PDB entry 5X51 | X-ray diffraction, 7.00 A resolution (low resolution: residue-level contacts below are approximate; hydrogen-bond / salt-bridge calls are withheld) | chains A and I of the 12 polymer chains in the assembly

# Chain A
Name: DNA-directed RNA polymerase subunit
Organism: Komagataella phaffii (strain GS115 / ATCC 20864)
Notes: EC 2.7.7.6
UniProt: C4R4Y0 (C4R4Y0_KOMPG); residue numbers follow UniProt; this construct covers 1-1743
Chain sequence (1743 residues; row label = number of the first residue in the row):
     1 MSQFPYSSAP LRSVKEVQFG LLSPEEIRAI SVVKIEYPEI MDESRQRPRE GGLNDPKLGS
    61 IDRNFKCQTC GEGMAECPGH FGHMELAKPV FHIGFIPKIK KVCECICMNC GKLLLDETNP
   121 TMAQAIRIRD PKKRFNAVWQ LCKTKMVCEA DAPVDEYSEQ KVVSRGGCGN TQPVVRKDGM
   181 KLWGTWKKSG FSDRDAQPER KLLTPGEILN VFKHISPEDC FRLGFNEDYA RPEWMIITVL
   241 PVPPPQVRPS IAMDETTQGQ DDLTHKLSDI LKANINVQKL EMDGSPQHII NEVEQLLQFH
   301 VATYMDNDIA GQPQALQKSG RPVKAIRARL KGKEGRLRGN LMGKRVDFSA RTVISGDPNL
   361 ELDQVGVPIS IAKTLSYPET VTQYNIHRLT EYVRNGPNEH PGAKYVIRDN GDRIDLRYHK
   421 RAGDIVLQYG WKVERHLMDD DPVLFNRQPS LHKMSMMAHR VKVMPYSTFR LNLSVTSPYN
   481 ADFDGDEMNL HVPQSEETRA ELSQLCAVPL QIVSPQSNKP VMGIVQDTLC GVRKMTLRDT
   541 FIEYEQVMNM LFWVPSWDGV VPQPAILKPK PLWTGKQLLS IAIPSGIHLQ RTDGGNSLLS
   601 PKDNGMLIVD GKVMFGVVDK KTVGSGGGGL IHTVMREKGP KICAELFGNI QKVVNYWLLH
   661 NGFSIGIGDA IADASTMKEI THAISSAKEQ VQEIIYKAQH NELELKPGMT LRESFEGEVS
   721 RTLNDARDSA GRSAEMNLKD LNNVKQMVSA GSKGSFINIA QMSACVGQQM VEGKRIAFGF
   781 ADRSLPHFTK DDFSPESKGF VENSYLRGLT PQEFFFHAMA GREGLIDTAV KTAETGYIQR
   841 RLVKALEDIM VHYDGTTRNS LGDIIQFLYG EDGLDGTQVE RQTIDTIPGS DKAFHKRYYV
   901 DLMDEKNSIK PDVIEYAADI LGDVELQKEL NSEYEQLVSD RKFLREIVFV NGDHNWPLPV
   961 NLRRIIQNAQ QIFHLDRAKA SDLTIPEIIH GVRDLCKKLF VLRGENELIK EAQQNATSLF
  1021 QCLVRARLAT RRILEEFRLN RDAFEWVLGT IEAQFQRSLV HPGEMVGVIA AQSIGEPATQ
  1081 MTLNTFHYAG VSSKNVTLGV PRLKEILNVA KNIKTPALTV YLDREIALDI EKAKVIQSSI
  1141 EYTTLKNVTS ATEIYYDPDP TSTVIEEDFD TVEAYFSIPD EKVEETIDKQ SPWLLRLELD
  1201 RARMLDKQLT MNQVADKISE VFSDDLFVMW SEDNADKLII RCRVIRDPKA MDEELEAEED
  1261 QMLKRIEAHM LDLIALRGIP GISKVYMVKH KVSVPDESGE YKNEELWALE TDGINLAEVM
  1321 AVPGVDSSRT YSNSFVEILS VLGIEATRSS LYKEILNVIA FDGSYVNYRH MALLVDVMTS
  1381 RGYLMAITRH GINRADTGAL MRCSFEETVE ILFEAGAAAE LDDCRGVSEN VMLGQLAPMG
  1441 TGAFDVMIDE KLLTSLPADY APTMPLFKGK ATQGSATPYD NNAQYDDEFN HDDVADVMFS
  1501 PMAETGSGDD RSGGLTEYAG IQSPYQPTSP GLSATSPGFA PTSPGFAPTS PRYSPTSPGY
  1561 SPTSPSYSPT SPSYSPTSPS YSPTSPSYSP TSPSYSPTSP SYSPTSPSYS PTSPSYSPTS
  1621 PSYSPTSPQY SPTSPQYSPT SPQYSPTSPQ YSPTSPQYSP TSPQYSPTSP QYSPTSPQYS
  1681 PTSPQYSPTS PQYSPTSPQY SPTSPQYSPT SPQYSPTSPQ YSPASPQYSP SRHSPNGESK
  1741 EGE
Not modelled in the structure: 1-5, 151-164, 188-194, 204-206, 255-256, 347, 808, 946-947, 1088-1095, 1141, 1179-1189, 1246-1256, 1278-1279, 1398, 1454-1743
Ion coordination: Zn2+ site 1: Cys-70, His-80; Zn2+ site 2: Cys-107, Cys-110, Cys-148

# Chain I
Name: DNA-directed RNA polymerase subunit
Organism: Komagataella phaffii (strain ATCC 76273 / CBS 7435 / CECT 11047 / NRRL Y-11430 / Wegner 21-1)
UniProt: F2QPE6 (F2QPE6_KOMPC); numbering as in UniProt (aligned over 1-115)
Chain sequence (115 residues; each row starts with the number of its first residue):
     1 MASFRFCLEC NNMLYPKEDK ENQRLLYSCR NCDYTELAED PKVYRHELIT NIGETAGIVD
    61 DIGQDPTLPR SDKECPECHS RDCVFFQSQQ RRKDTNMTLF YVCLNCKKTF RDESE
Not modelled in the structure: 1, 49-50
Ion coordination: Zn2+ site 1: Cys-7, Cys-10, Cys-29, Cys-32; Zn2+ site 2: Cys-75, Cys-78, Cys-106

# Interface between chain A and chain I
Pairs across the interface (47):
  Ala-698(A) / Met-97(I)
  Gln-699(A) / Met-97(I)
  Gln-699(A) / Leu-99(I)
  Gln-699(A) / Asp-112(I)
  His-700(A) / Ser-114(I)
  Asn-701(A) / Glu-115(I)
  Thr-710(A) / Lys-93(I)
  Thr-710(A) / Asp-94(I)
  Leu-711(A) / Met-97(I)
  Arg-712(A) / Gln-87(I)
  Arg-712(A) / Thr-95(I)
  Arg-712(A) / Asn-96(I)
  Arg-712(A) / Met-97(I)
  Phe-715(A) / Met-97(I)
  Asp-782(A) / Arg-91(I)
  Arg-783(A) / Thr-67(I)
  Thr-789(A) / Thr-67(I)
  Lys-790(A) / Thr-67(I)
  Lys-790(A) / Leu-68(I)
  Asp-791(A) / Phe-86(I)
  Asp-791(A) / Gln-87(I)
  Thr-1149(A) / Leu-48(I)
  Ser-1150(A) / Glu-47(I)
  Ser-1150(A) / Leu-48(I)
  Ala-1151(A) / Arg-45(I)
  Ala-1151(A) / Glu-47(I)
  Thr-1152(A) / Tyr-44(I)
  Thr-1152(A) / Arg-45(I)
  Thr-1152(A) / His-46(I)
  Glu-1153(A) / Tyr-44(I)
  Glu-1153(A) / Arg-45(I)
  Ile-1154(A) / Val-43(I)
  Ile-1154(A) / Tyr-44(I)
  Tyr-1155(A) / Pro-41(I)
  Tyr-1156(A) / Glu-18(I)
  Tyr-1156(A) / Gln-23(I)
  Tyr-1156(A) / Arg-24(I)
  Tyr-1156(A) / Leu-25(I)
  Tyr-1156(A) / Pro-41(I)
  Val-1164(A) / Pro-41(I)
  Pro-1192(A) / Glu-18(I)
  Trp-1193(A) / Leu-25(I)
  Trp-1193(A) / Val-43(I)
  Glu-1198(A) / Arg-45(I)
  Lys-1264(A) / Tyr-44(I)
  Glu-1267(A) / His-46(I)
  Leu-1271(A) / Leu-48(I)
Also at the interface, not in a pair above, chain A (29 interface residues in all): Lys-1146
Also at the interface, not in a pair above, chain I (30 interface residues in all): Lys-42, Asp-65, Pro-69, Thr-98, Glu-113

# Overview
The interface between chain A and chain I involves 29 residues on one side and 30 on the other. The Zn2+ site
1 is built by Cys-70(A) and His-80(A). Cys-107(A), Cys-110(A) and Cys-148(A) coordinate Zn2+ site 2.
Chain A is DNA-directed RNA polymerase subunit (Komagataella phaffii (strain GS115 / ATCC 20864)) and chain I
is DNA-directed RNA polymerase subunit (Komagataella phaffii (strain ATCC 76273 / CBS 7435 / CECT 11047 / NRRL
Y-11430 / Wegner 21-1)); the structure, RNA Polymerase II from Komagataella Pastoris (Type-3 crystal), was
determined by X-ray diffraction together with 5X4Z and 5X50 from the same study.
